PDB entry 5CIS | X-ray diffraction, 2.58 A resolution | chain A

Chain A:
Name: Mannan-binding lectin serine peptidase 2
Source organism: Rattus norvegicus
Reference sequence: A2VCV7 (A2VCV7_RAT); residues 2-279 here correspond to UniProt positions 21-298 (UniProt number = residue number + 19)
Sequence (278 residues; numbered 2 to 279; the number before each row is that of its first residue):
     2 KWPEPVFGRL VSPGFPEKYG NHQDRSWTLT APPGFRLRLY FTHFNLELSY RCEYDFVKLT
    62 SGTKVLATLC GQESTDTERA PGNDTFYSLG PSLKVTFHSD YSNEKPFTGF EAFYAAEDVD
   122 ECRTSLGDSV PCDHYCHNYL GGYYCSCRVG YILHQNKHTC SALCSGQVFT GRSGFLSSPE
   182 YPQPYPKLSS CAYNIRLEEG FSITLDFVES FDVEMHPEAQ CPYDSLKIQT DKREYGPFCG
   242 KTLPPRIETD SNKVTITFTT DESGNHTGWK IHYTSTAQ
Unresolved in the structure: 127-128
Disulfides: Cys53-Cys71, Cys123-Cys137, Cys133-Cys146, Cys148-Cys161, Cys165-Cys192, Cys222-Cys240
Covalent attachments: N-acetylglucosamine (NAG) linked to Asn84
Ion coordination: Ca2+ site 1: Glu48, Asp56, Asp101, Ser103, Asn104; Ca2+ site 2: Asp119, Val120, Glu122, Asn139, Tyr140, Gly143; Ca2+ site 3: Glu215, Asp225, Asp262, Ser264
Reported in the primary citation:
  - Ca2+ coordination: Glu48, Asp56, Asp101, Ser103, Asn104, Glu215, Asp225, Asp262, Ser264
  - conformationally variable residues (loop rearrangement): Thr125 to Ser130

Overview:
N-acetylglucosamine is covalently linked to Asn84. The Ca2+ site 1 is built by Glu48, Asp56, Asp101, Ser103
and Asn104. Asp119, Val120, Glu122, Asn139, Tyr140 and Gly143 coordinate Ca2+ site 2. The paper reports Ca2+
coordination by Glu48, Asp56 and Asp101 among others; conformational variability at Thr125.
Chain A is Mannan-binding lectin serine peptidase 2 (Rattus norvegicus); the structure, The CUB1-EGF-CUB2
domains of rat MBL-associated serine protease-2 (MASP-2) bound to Ca2+, was determined by X-ray diffraction,
deposited together with 5CKM, 5CKN and 5CKQ.
